Entry 7P54 (electron microscopy, 3.30 A resolution); this record covers chains A and B.

== Chain A (and B) ==
Molecule: Protein tweety homolog 2
From: Homo sapiens
Notes: chain B of this document is another copy of the same molecule, construct and numbering; everything in this record applies to it too
UniProt: Q9BSA4 (TTYH2_HUMAN); numbering as in UniProt (aligned over 2-534)
Sequence (541 residues; each row starts with the number of its first residue):
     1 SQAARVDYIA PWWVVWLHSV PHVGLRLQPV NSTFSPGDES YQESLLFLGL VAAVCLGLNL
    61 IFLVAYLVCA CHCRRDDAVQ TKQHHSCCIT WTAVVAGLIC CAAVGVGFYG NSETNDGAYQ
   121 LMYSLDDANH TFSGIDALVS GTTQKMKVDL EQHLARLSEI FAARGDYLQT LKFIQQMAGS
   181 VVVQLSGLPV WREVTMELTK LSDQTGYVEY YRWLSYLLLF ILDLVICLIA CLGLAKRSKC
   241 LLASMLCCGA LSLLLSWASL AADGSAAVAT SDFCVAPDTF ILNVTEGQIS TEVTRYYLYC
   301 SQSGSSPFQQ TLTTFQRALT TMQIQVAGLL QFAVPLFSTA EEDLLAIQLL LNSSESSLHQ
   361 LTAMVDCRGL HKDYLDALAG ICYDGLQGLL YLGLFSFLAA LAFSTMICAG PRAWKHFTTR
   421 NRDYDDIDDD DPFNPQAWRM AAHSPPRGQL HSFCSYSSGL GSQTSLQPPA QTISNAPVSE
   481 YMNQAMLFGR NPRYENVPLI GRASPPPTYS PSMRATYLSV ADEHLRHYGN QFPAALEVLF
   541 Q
Not modelled in the structure: 1-5, 74-87, 417-541
Differences from the reference sequence: expression tag (1, 535-541)
Disulfide bonds: Cys-274/Cys-382, Cys-300/Cys-367
Covalent attachments: N-acetylglucosamine (NAG) linked to Asn-31, Asn-129, Asn-283, Asn-352
Curated features (UniProtKB/Swiss-Prot):
  - motif: Arg-164 to Asp-166 (RGD), Pro-506 to Tyr-509 (PY-motif)
  - binding site (Ca(2+)): Glu-113, Asp-116
  - site: Arg-164 (Essential for the formation of the channel-pore)
  - modified residue: Thr-199 (Phosphothreonine), Ser-504 (Phosphoserine)
  - glycosylation: Asn-31 (N-linked (GlcNAc...) asparagine), Asn-129 (N-linked (GlcNAc) asparagine), Asn-283 (N-linked (GlcNAc...) asparagine), Asn-352 (N-linked (GlcNAc) asparagine)

== Interface between chain A and chain B ==
Pairs across the interface - 45 pairs, chain A then chain B:
  Tyr-123(A) / Lys-372(B)
  Tyr-123(A) / Asp-376(B)
  Asp-127(A) / Lys-372(B)  salt bridge
  Thr-131(A) / Arg-368(B)
  Gln-302(A) / Gln-360(B)  hydrogen bond
  Gln-309(A) / Asn-352(B)
  Gln-309(A) / Ser-356(B)
  Gln-309(A) / His-359(B)
  Leu-312(A) / His-359(B)
  Thr-313(A) / Glu-355(B)  hydrogen bond
  Thr-313(A) / His-359(B)  hydrogen bond
  Gln-316(A) / Gln-316(B)
  Gln-316(A) / Thr-320(B)
  Gln-316(A) / His-359(B)
  Arg-317(A) / Thr-320(B)
  Arg-317(A) / Gln-323(B)  hydrogen bond
  Arg-317(A) / Glu-355(B)  salt bridge
  Thr-320(A) / Arg-317(B)
  Gln-323(A) / Arg-317(B)  hydrogen bond
  Asn-352(A) / Gln-309(B)
  Glu-355(A) / Thr-313(B)
  Glu-355(A) / Arg-317(B)  salt bridge
  Ser-356(A) / Gly-304(B)
  Ser-356(A) / Gln-309(B)
  His-359(A) / Gln-309(B)
  His-359(A) / Leu-312(B)
  His-359(A) / Thr-313(B)  hydrogen bond
  His-359(A) / Gln-316(B)
  His-359(A) / Thr-362(B)  hydrogen bond
  Thr-362(A) / His-359(B)
  Thr-362(A) / Thr-362(B)
  Thr-362(A) / Ala-363(B)
  Ala-363(A) / Thr-362(B)
  Ala-363(A) / Ala-363(B)  hydrophobic
  Ala-363(A) / Asp-366(B)
  Met-364(A) / Arg-368(B)
  Asp-366(A) / Ala-363(B)
  Arg-368(A) / Thr-131(B)
  Arg-368(A) / Met-364(B)
  Lys-372(A) / Tyr-123(B)
  Lys-372(A) / Asp-127(B)  salt bridge
  Lys-372(A) / Lys-372(B)
  Lys-372(A) / Asp-373(B)  salt bridge
  Asp-373(A) / Lys-372(B)  salt bridge
  Asp-376(A) / Tyr-123(B)
Also at the interface, not in a pair above, chain A (26 interface residues in all): Asp-116, Leu-358, Gln-360
Also at the interface, not in a pair above, chain B (27 interface residues in all): Asp-116, Gln-302, Leu-358

== Summary ==
Chain A and chain B form an interface of 26 and 27 residues respectively; the contacts include 7 hydrogen
bonds and 6 salt bridges. Polar contacts include Asp-127(A)/Lys-372(B), Arg-317(A)/Glu-355(B) and
Lys-372(A)/Asp-373(B). Covalently linked N-acetylglucosamine: at Asn-31(A), Asn-129(A), Asn-283(A) and
Asn-352(A).
Chain A and chain B are both Protein tweety homolog 2 (Homo sapiens); the structure, Cryo-EM structure of
human TTYH2 in GDN, was determined by electron microscopy (same publication as 7P5C, 7P5J and 7P5M).
